Entry 2VG9 (X-ray diffraction, 2.00 A resolution); this record covers chain A.

# Chain A
Molecule: Bifunctional endo-1,4-beta-xylanase A
From: Neocallimastix patriciarum
Notes: EC 3.2.1.8
Reference sequence: P29127 (XYNA_NEOPA); the construct has insertions or renumbered stretches relative to UniProt, so the offset changes along the chain: 2-24 = UniProt 275-297; 30-217 = UniProt 305-492
Amino-acid sequence (217 residues; numbered 1 to 217; the number before each row is that of its first residue):
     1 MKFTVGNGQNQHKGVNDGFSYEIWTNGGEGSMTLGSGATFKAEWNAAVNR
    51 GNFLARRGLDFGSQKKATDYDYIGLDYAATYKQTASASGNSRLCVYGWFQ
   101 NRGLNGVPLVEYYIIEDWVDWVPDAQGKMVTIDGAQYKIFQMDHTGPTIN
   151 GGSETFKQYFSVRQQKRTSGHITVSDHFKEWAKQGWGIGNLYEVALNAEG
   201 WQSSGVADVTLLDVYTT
Bound ions: Cd2+: Asp17, Asp120
Curated features (UniProtKB/Swiss-Prot):
  - active site: Glu111 (Nucleophile), Glu199 (Proton donor)

# Summary
Asp17 and Asp120 coordinate Cd2+. Curated annotation (UniProt) lists active-site residues Glu111 and Glu199.
Chain A is Bifunctional endo-1,4-beta-xylanase A (Neocallimastix patriciarum); the structure, Crystal
structure of Loop Swap mutant of Necallimastix patriciarum Xyn11A, was determined by X-ray diffraction (same
publication as 2C1F).
